5HHH - chains A and T of the 4 polymer chains in the assembly; structure by X-ray diffraction, 2.36 A resolution.

# Chain A
Molecule: DNA polymerase beta
Source organism: Homo sapiens
Notes: EC 2.7.7.7, 4.2.99.-
UniProt: P06746 (DPOLB_HUMAN); residue numbers follow UniProt; this construct covers 9-335
Sequence (327 residues; row label = number of the first residue in the row):
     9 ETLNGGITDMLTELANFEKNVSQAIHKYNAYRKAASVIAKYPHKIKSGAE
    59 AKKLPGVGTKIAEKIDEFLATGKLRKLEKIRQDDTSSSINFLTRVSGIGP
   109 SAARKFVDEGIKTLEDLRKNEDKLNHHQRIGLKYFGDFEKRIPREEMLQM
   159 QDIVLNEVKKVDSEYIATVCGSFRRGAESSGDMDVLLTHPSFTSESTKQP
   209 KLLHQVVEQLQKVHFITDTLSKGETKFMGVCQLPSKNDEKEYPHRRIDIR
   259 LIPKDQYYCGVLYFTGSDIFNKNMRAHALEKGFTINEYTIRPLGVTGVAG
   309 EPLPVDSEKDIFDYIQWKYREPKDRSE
Disordered / not traced: 205-206
Curated features (UniProtKB/Swiss-Prot):
  - region: Arg183 to Asp192 (DNA-binding)
  - active site: Lys72 (Nucleophile)
  - binding site (K(+)): Lys60, Leu62, Val65, Thr101, Val103, Ile106
  - binding site (Na(+)): Lys60, Leu62, Val65, Thr101, Val103, Ile106
  - binding site (dATP): Arg149, Ser180, Arg183, Gly189, Asp190
  - binding site (dCTP): Arg149, Ser180, Arg183, Gly189, Asp190
  - binding site (dGTP): Arg149, Ser180, Arg183, Gly189, Asp190, Asp192
  - binding site (dTTP): Arg149, Ser180, Arg183, Gly189, Asp190
  - binding site (Mg(2+)): Asp190, Asp192, Asp256
  - modified residue: Lys72 (N6-acetyllysine), Arg83 (Omega-N-methylarginine), Arg152 (Omega-N-methylarginine)
  - cross-link (Glycyl lysine isopeptide (Lys-Gly)): Lys41 (interchain with G-Cter in ubiquitin), Lys61 (interchain with G-Cter in ubiquitin), Lys81 (interchain with G-Cter in ubiquitin)
  - natural variant: Leu22 (L22P: Found in a gastric cancer sample; uncertain significance), Tyr39 (Y39C: Found in a gastric cancer sample; uncertain significance), Gly118 (G118V: Decreased DNA-directed DNA polymerase activity), Arg137 (R137Q: Decreased function in base-excision repair), Arg149 (R149I: Decreased DNA-directed DNA polymerase activity), Asp160 (D160N: Found in a gastric cancer sample; uncertain significance), Cys239 (C239R: Found in a gastric cancer sample; uncertain significance), Lys289 (K289M: Found in a colon cancer sample; uncertain significance), Asn294 (N294D: Found in a gastric cancer sample; uncertain significance), Glu295 (E295K: Found in a gastric cancer sample; uncertain significance)
  - mutagenesis: Phe25 (F25W: No effect on 5'-dRP lyase activity. Decreased ssDNA binding), His34 (H34G: Decreased 5'-dRP lyase activity. Decreased ssDNA binding), Lys35 (K35A: Decreased 5'-dRP lyase activity. Decreased ssDNA binding. Loss of 5'-dRP lyase activity; when associated with A-68 and A-72. Decreased ssDNA binding; when associated with A-68 and A-72 ...), Tyr39 (Y39F: No effect on 5'-dRP lyase activity; Y39Q: Abolishes DNA polymerase and 5'-dRP lyase activity), Lys41 (K41R: Abolishes ubiquitination; when associated with R-61 and R-81), Lys60 (K60A: Decreased 5'-dRP lyase activity. Decreased ssDNA binding), Lys61 (K61R: Abolishes ubiquitination; when associated with R-41 and R-81), Lys68 (K68A: No effect on 5'-dRP lyase activity. Decreased ssDNA binding. Loss of 5'-dRP lyase activity; when associated with A-35 and A-72. Decreased ssDNA binding; when associated with A-35 and A-72 ...), Glu71 (E71Q: No effect on 5'-dRP lyase activity. No effect on structure shown by circular dichroism. No effect on ssDNA binding), Lys72 (K72A: Severely reduced 5'-dRP lyase activity. Does not affect ssDNA binding. Loss of 5'-dRP lyase activity; when associated with A-35 and A-68. Decreased ssDNA binding ...), Glu75 (E75A: Slightly decreased 5'-dRP lyase activity. Decreased ssDNA binding. No effect on structure shown by circular dichroism), Lys81 (K81R: Abolishes ubiquitination; when associated with R-41 and R-61), 5 further mutagenesis entries in UniProt
Ion coordination: Na+ site 1: Lys60, Leu62, Val65 (shared with 1 residue of chain D); Na+ site 2: Thr101, Val103, Ile106 (shared with 1 residue of chain P)

# Chain T
Molecule: 16-nt DNA strand
Sequence (16 nucleotides; row label = number of the first residue in the row):
     1 CCGACGGAGGAGCAGG

# Chain A / chain T interface
Pairs across the interface (14; chain A residue first):
  His34(A) with DC5(T), stacking on the base
  Asn133(A) with DG12(T), phosphate contact
  Ser229(A) with DG10(T), phosphate contact; DA11(T), sugar contact
  Lys230(A) with DG10(T), hydrogen bond to the phosphate; DA11(T), hydrogen bond to the phosphate
  Gly231(A) with DG10(T), phosphate contact
  Glu232(A) with DG10(T), hydrogen bond to the phosphate
  Thr233(A) with DG9(T), hydrogen bond to the phosphate; DG10(T), hydrogen bond to the phosphate
  Lys234(A) with DG9(T), hydrogen bond to the base; DG10(T), hydrogen bond to the phosphate
  Tyr271(A) with DG6(T), hydrogen bond to the base
  Tyr296(A) with DA8(T), sugar contact
Other interface residues (no listed pair), chain A (14 interface residues in all): Asn37, His134, Leu228, Glu295

# In short
14 residues of chain A and 7 residues of chain T are in contact, with 8 hydrogen bonds and 1 aromatic stacking
contact. Polar pairs include Lys234(A)-DG9(T), Tyr271(A)-DG6(T) and Lys230(A)-DG10(T).
Chain A is DNA polymerase beta (Homo sapiens) and chain T is a 16-nt DNA strand; the structure, Structure of
human DNA polymerase beta Host-Guest complexed with the control G for N7-CBZ-platination, was determined by
X-ray diffraction (same publication as 5HHI).
